2PD4 - chains B and D of the 4 polymer chains in the assembly; structure by X-ray diffraction, 2.30 A resolution.

== Chain B (and D) ==
Name: Enoyl-[acyl-carrier-protein] reductase [NADH]
Source organism: Helicobacter pylori
Notes: EC 1.3.1.9; chain D of this document is another copy of the same molecule, construct and numbering; everything in this record applies to it too
UniProtKB: O24990 (FABI_HELPY); numbering as in UniProt (aligned over 1-275)
Amino-acid sequence (275 residues; each row starts with the number of its first residue):
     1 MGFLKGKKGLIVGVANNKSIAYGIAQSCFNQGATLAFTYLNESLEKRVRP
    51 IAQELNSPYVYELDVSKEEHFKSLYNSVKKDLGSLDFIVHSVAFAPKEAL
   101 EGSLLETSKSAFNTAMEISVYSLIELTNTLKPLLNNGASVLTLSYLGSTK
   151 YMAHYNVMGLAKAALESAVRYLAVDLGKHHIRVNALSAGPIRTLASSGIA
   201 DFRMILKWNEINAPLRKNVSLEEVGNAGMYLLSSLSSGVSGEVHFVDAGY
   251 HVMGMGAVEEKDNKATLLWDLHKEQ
Not modelled in the structure: 1
Ligand contacts:
  - diclosan (DCN): Ala93, Phe94, Ala95, Leu100, Tyr145, Tyr155, Met158, Lys162, Pro190, Ala195, Ser196, Ile199, Phe202
  - NAD (nicotinamide-adenine-dinucleotide): Gly13, Val14, Ala15, Lys18, Ser19, Ile20, Leu40, Leu44, Leu63, Asp64, Val65, Ser91, Val92, Ala93, Phe94, Ile118, Leu143, Ser144, Tyr145, Tyr155, Lys162, Ala188, Gly189, Pro190, Ile191, Thr193, Leu194, Ala195, Ser196, Phe202

== How chain B and chain D interact ==
Pairs across the interface (71):
  Phe3(B) - Phe3(D)  hydrophobic
  Phe3(B) - Gln31(D)
  Gln31(B) - Phe3(D)
  Arg170(B) - Val252(D)
  Ala173(B) - Pro214(D)
  Val174(B) - Pro214(D)  hydrophobic
  Val174(B) - Met253(D)  hydrophobic
  Val174(B) - Glu259(D)
  Asp175(B) - Glu259(D)
  Gly177(B) - Pro214(D)
  Gly177(B) - Leu215(D)
  Lys178(B) - Pro214(D)
  Lys178(B) - Arg216(D)
  Lys178(B) - Glu259(D)  salt bridge
  His180(B) - Leu215(D)
  Ile181(B) - Leu215(D)
  Arg182(B) - Leu215(D)
  Pro214(B) - Ala173(D)
  Pro214(B) - Gly177(D)
  Pro214(B) - Lys178(D)
  Leu215(B) - Gly177(D)
  Leu215(B) - His180(D)
  Leu215(B) - Ile181(D)
  Leu215(B) - Arg182(D)
  Leu215(B) - Ser237(D)
  Arg216(B) - Lys178(D)
  Glu223(B) - Ser237(D)  hydrogen bond
  Glu223(B) - Gly238(D)
  Asn226(B) - Leu235(D)
  Ala227(B) - Tyr230(D)
  Ala227(B) - Leu235(D)
  Tyr230(B) - Ala227(D)
  Tyr230(B) - Tyr230(D)  hydrophobic
  Tyr230(B) - His244(D)  hydrogen bond
  Leu235(B) - Asn226(D)
  Leu235(B) - Ala227(D)
  Ser237(B) - Leu215(D)
  Ser237(B) - Glu223(D)  hydrogen bond
  Gly238(B) - Glu223(D)
  Gly238(B) - Val246(D)
  Gly238(B) - Asp247(D)  hydrogen bond (backbone-backbone)
  Gly238(B) - Ala248(D)  hydrogen bond (backbone-backbone)
  Val239(B) - His244(D)
  Val239(B) - Phe245(D)
  Ser240(B) - Gly249(D)
  Ser240(B) - His251(D)
  Gly241(B) - His251(D)  hydrogen bond (backbone-side chain)
  Gly241(B) - Val252(D)
  Glu242(B) - Val243(D)
  Glu242(B) - His244(D)  salt bridge
  Glu242(B) - Phe245(D)  hydrogen bond (side chain-backbone)
  Glu242(B) - His251(D)  salt bridge
  His244(B) - Tyr230(D)  hydrogen bond
  His244(B) - Val239(D)
  His244(B) - Glu242(D)  salt bridge
  His244(B) - His244(D)
  Phe245(B) - Val239(D)
  Phe245(B) - Glu242(D)  hydrogen bond (backbone-side chain)
  Val246(B) - Gly238(D)
  Val246(B) - Val239(D)  hydrophobic
  Asp247(B) - Gly238(D)  hydrogen bond (backbone-backbone)
  Ala248(B) - Gly238(D)  hydrogen bond (backbone-backbone)
  Gly249(B) - Ser240(D)
  His251(B) - Ser240(D)
  His251(B) - Gly241(D)  hydrogen bond (side chain-backbone)
  His251(B) - Glu242(D)  salt bridge
  Val252(B) - Arg170(D)
  Val252(B) - Gly241(D)
  Met253(B) - Val174(D)  hydrophobic
  Glu259(B) - Asp175(D)
  Glu259(B) - Lys178(D)  salt bridge
Other interface residues (no listed pair), chain B (38 interface residues in all): Val219, Val243, Glu260
Other interface residues (no listed pair), chain D (38 interface residues in all): Val219, Glu260

== In short ==
Chain B and chain D each contribute 38 residues to their interface; the contacts include 12 hydrogen bonds and
6 salt bridges. Polar contacts include Lys178(B)-Glu259(D), Glu242(B)-His244(D) and Glu242(B)-His251(D). Chain
B binds NAD and diclosan.
Both chains are Enoyl-[acyl-carrier-protein] reductase [NADH] (Helicobacter pylori). Entry 2PD4 (Crystal
Structure of the Helicobacter pylori Enoyl-Acyl Carrier Protein Reductase in Complex with Hydroxydiphenyl
Ether Compounds ...) was determined by X-ray diffraction (same publication as 2PD3).
